PDB entry 8TS5 | X-ray diffraction, 2.10 A resolution | chains G and B of the 3 polymer chains in the assembly

Chain G:
Molecule: S1C variant of Fab C1 light chain
Organism: Homo sapiens
Notes: engineered mutation(s): SPHAGLSSP replaced by QGTTS; Q165S, K167Y; antibody fragment or engineered binder
Sequence (215 residues; each row starts with the number of its first residue; note: 18 numbers in that range are skipped by the numbering (no residue carries them; nothing is unmodelled there)):
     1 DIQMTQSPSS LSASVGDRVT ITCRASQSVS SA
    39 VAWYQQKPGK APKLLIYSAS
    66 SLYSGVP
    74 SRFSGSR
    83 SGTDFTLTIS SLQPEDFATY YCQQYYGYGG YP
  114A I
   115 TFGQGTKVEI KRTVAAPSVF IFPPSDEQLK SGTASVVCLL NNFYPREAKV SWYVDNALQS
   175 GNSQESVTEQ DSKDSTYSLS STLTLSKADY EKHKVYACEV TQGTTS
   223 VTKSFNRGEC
Not modelled in the structure: 111-112
Disulfide bonds: Cys23-Cys104, Cys152-Cys212
Ion coordination: Na+ site 1 near Glu141 (its only coordinating residue here); Na+ site 2 near Glu161 (its only coordinating residue here)

Chain B:
Molecule: S1C variant of Fab C1 heavy chain
Organism: Homo sapiens
Notes: antibody fragment or engineered binder
Sequence (223 residues; each row starts with the number of its first residue; note: 22 numbers in that range are skipped by the numbering (no residue carries them; nothing is unmodelled there)):
     1 EVQLVESGG
    11 GLVQPGGSLR LSCAASGFTI YYSSM
    40 HWVRQAPGKG LEWVASISSY YGYTY
    67 YADSVK
    74 GRFTISADTS KNTAYLQMNS LRAEDTAVYY CARYYAM
   125 DYWGQGTLVT VSSASTKGPS VFPLAPSSKS TSGGTAALGC LVKDYFPEPV TVSWNSGALT
   185 SGVHTFPAVL QSSGLYSLSS VVTVPSSSLG TQTYICNVNH KPSNTKVDKK VEPKSCDKTH
   245 T
Not modelled in the structure: 151-158, 239-245
Disulfide bonds: Cys23-Cys104, Cys164-Cys220
Ion coordination: Na+ near Val174 (its only coordinating residue here)

Chain G / chain B interface:
Pairs across the interface (6):
  Leu52(G) with Tyr32(B)
  Tyr55(G) with Thr29(B); Tyr31(B), hydrophobic
  Ser56(G) with Tyr31(B)
  Tyr68(G) with Thr29(B)
  Tyr107(G) with Tyr31(B), hydrogen bond
Other interface residues (no listed pair), chain G (6 interface residues in all): Ser66
Other interface residues (no listed pair), chain B (5 interface residues in all): Tyr59, Thr82

Overview:
6 residues of chain G face 5 of chain B across their interface; the contacts include 1 hydrogen bond. Its one
hydrogen-bonded contact is Tyr107(G)-Tyr31(B).
Here chain G is S1C variant of Fab C1 light chain and chain B is S1C variant of Fab C1 heavy chain, both from
Homo sapiens. Entry 8TS5 (Structure of the apo FabS1C_C1) was determined by X-ray diffraction together with
8T58, 8T6I, 8T7F, 8T7G, 8T7I, 8T8I and 3 further entries from the same study.
